Entry 4HTR (X-ray diffraction, 1.60 A resolution); this record covers chain A.

Chain A:
Molecule: Sulfite reductase [NADPH] hemoprotein beta-component
Source organism: Escherichia coli
Notes: EC 1.8.1.2
Reference sequence: P17846 (CYSI_ECOLI); residue numbers follow UniProt; this construct covers 64-570
Amino-acid sequence (507 residues; each row starts with the number of its first residue):
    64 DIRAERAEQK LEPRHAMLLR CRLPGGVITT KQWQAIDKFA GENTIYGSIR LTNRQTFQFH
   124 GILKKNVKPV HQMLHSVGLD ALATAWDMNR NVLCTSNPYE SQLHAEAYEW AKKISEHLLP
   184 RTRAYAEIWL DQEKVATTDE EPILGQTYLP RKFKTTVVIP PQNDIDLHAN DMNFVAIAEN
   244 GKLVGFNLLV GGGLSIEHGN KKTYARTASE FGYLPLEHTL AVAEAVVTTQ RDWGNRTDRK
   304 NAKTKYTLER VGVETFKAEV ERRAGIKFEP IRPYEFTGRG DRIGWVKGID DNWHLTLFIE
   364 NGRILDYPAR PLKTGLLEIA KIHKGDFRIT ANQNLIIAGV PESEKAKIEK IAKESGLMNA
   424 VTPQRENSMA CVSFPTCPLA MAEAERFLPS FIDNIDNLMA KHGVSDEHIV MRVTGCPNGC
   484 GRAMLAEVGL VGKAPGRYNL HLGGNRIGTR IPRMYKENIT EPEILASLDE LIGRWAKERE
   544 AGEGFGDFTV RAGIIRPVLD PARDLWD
Disordered / not traced: 64-82, 127-131, 145-150, 184-214, 299-303
Sequence notes: engineered mutation W149 (Asn in P17846)
Swiss-Prot annotation at these positions:
  - binding site ([4Fe-4S] cluster): C434, C440, C479, C483
  - binding site (siroheme): C483
Metal / ion sites: Na+: I362, N395, N397; 4Fe-4S cluster Fe: C434, C440, C479, C483; siroheme Fe: C483 (together with sulfite ion)
Small-molecule neighbours:
  - 4Fe-4S cluster (SF4): C434, V435, S436, C440, L442, A443, T477, G478, C479, N481, G482, C483
  - sulfite ion (SO3): R83, R153, K215, K217
  - siroheme (SRM): R83, R113, T115, N116, R117, T119, Q121, H123, K215, K217, A232, G256, L257, S258, K306, Q396, A433, C434, V435, T439, C440, P441, L442, N481, G482, C483, R485

Overview:
Ligands of chain A: sulfite ion, 4Fe-4S cluster and siroheme. I362, N395 and N397 form the Na+ site. The
4Fe-4S cluster Fe site is built by C434, C440, C479 and C483. Curated annotation (UniProt) lists 4 [4Fe-4S]
cluster-binding residues and siroheme-binding residue C483.
Chain A is Sulfite reductase [NADPH] hemoprotein beta-component (Escherichia coli); the structure, N149W
variant of SiRHP bound to sulfite, was determined by X-ray diffraction, deposited together with 4G38 and 4G39.
